Entry 1PO1 (X-ray diffraction, 2.90 A resolution); this record covers chains 3 and 4 of the 5 polymer chains in the assembly.

Chain 3:
Molecule: Poliovirus type 1 mahoney
From: Human poliovirus 1
UniProtKB: P03300 (POLH_POL1M); residues 1-238 here correspond to UniProt positions 341-578 (UniProt number = residue number + 340)
Amino-acid sequence (238 residues; each row starts with the number of its first residue):
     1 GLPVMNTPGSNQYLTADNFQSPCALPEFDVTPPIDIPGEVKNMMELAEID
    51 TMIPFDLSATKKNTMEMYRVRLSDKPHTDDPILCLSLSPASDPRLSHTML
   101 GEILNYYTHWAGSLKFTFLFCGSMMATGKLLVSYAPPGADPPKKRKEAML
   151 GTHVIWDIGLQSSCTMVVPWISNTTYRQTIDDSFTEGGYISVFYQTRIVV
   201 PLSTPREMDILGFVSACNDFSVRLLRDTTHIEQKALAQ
Unresolved in the structure: 236-238
Differences from the reference sequence: conflict Ser123 (Phe463 in P03300)

Chain 4:
Molecule: Poliovirus type 1 mahoney
From: Human poliovirus 1
Amino-acid sequence (68 residues; row label = number of the first residue in the row):
     2 GAQVSSQKVGAHENSNRAYGGSTINYTTINYYRDSASNAASKQDFSQDPS
    52 KFTEPIKDVLIKTAPMLN
Unresolved in the structure: 17-22

How chain 3 and chain 4 interact:
Contacting residue pairs - 33 pairs, chain 3 then chain 4:
  Asn18(3) - Ala40(4)
  Asn18(3) - Ala41(4)  hydrogen bond (side chain-backbone)
  Gln20(3) - Ile30(4)  hydrogen bond (side chain-backbone)
  Gln20(3) - Asn31(4)
  Gln20(3) - Tyr32(4)  hydrogen bond (side chain-backbone)
  Gln20(3) - Tyr33(4)
  Gln20(3) - Ser38(4)
  Gln20(3) - Ala40(4)
  Ser21(3) - Tyr33(4)
  Ser21(3) - Ser38(4)  hydrogen bond (backbone-side chain)
  Pro22(3) - Tyr33(4)
  Pro22(3) - Ser38(4)
  Cys23(3) - Asp35(4)
  Cys23(3) - Ser38(4)  hydrogen bond (backbone-side chain)
  Pro26(3) - Asp35(4)
  Glu27(3) - Arg34(4)  salt bridge
  Glu27(3) - Asp35(4)  hydrogen bond (backbone-side chain)
  Gly38(3) - Phe53(4)
  Glu39(3) - Gln48(4)  hydrogen bond (backbone-side chain)
  Glu39(3) - Lys52(4)  hydrogen bond (backbone-side chain)
  Glu39(3) - Phe53(4)
  Val40(3) - Gln48(4)
  Val40(3) - Phe53(4)  hydrophobic
  Lys41(3) - Phe46(4)
  Lys41(3) - Gln48(4)
  Glu45(3) - Gln48(4)  hydrogen bond
  Glu45(3) - Phe53(4)
  Glu48(3) - Pro50(4)
  Glu48(3) - Thr54(4)
  Ile49(3) - Phe53(4)  hydrophobic
  Gln161(3) - Pro66(4)
  Gln161(3) - Met67(4)  hydrogen bond (side chain-backbone)
  Gln161(3) - Leu68(4)  hydrogen bond (side chain-backbone)
Also at the interface, not in a pair above, chain 3 (17 interface residues in all): Phe19, Leu160
Also at the interface, not in a pair above, chain 4 (21 interface residues in all): Ala37, Asn39, Lys43

Overview:
Chain 3 and chain 4 form an interface of 17 and 21 residues respectively; the contacts include 11 hydrogen
bonds and 1 salt bridge. Polar pairs include Glu27(3)-Arg34(4), Asn18(3)-Ala41(4) and Gln20(3)-Ile30(4).
Here chain 3 is Poliovirus type 1 mahoney and chain 4 is Poliovirus type 1 mahoney, both from Human poliovirus
1. Entry 1PO1 (Poliovirus (type 1, mahoney) in complex with R80633, an inhibitor of viral replication) was
determined by X-ray diffraction (same publication as 1PO2).
